PDB entry 4XZQ | X-ray diffraction, 2.40 A resolution | chains G and I of the 10 polymer chains in the assembly

# Chain G
Name: Histone H2A
Source organism: Xenopus laevis
Reference sequence: Q6AZJ8 (Q6AZJ8_XENLA); residues 1014-1120 here correspond to UniProt positions 15-121 (UniProt number = residue number - 999)
Amino-acid sequence (107 residues; row label = number of the first residue in the row):
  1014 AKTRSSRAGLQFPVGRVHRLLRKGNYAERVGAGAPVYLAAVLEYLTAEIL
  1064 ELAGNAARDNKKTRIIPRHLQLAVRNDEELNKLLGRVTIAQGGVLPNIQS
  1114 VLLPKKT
Unresolved in the structure: 1120

# Chain I
Molecule: 147-nt DNA strand
Sequence (147 nucleotides; row label = number of the first residue in the row):
     1 ATCAATATCCACCTGCAGATACTACCAAAAGTGTATTTGGAAACTGCTCC
    51 ATCAAAAGGCATGTTCAGCTGGAATCCAGCTGAACATGCCTTTTGATGGA
   101 GCAGTTTCCAAATACACTTTTGGTAGTATCTGCAGGTGGATATTGAT

# Interface between chain G and chain I
Contacting residue pairs (14):
  Arg1029(G) with DG122(I), hydrogen bond to the phosphate; DG123(I), salt bridge to the phosphate
  Arg1035(G) with DT113(I), salt bridge to the phosphate
  Arg1042(G) with DA112(I), phosphate contact; DT113(I), phosphate contact
  Val1043(G) with DT113(I), hydrogen bond to the phosphate
  Gly1044(G) with DA112(I), phosphate contact
  Ala1045(G) with DA112(I), hydrogen bond to the phosphate
  Lys1075(G) with DC133(I), phosphate contact
  Thr1076(G) with DG132(I), hydrogen bond to the phosphate; DC133(I), hydrogen bond to the phosphate
  Arg1077(G) with DG132(I), hydrogen bond to the sugar; DC133(I), hydrogen bond to the phosphate
  Lys1118(G) with DT70(I), salt bridge to the phosphate
Also at the interface, not in a pair above, chain G (12 interface residues in all): Glu1041, Lys1074
Also at the interface, not in a pair above, chain I (8 interface residues in all): DA134

# In short
Chain G and chain I form an interface of 12 and 8 residues respectively, with 7 hydrogen bonds and 3 salt
bridges. Polar pairs include Arg1077(G)-DG132(I), Arg1029(G)-DG122(I) and Val1043(G)-DT113(I).
Here chain G is Histone H2A (Xenopus laevis) and chain I is a 147-nt DNA strand. Entry 4XZQ (Nucleosome
disassembly by RSC and SWI/SNF is enhanced by H3 acetylation near the nucleosome dyad axis) was determined by
X-ray diffraction (same publication as 4YS3 and 4Z66).
